PDB entry 2QLV | X-ray diffraction, 2.60 A resolution | chains A and B of the 3 polymer chains in the assembly

Chain A:
Name: Carbon catabolite derepressing protein kinase
Source organism: Saccharomyces cerevisiae
Notes: EC 2.7.11.1
UniProt: P06782 (SNF1_YEAST); numbering as in UniProt (aligned over 460-630)
Amino-acid sequence (171 residues; numbered 460 to 630; the number before each row is that of its first residue):
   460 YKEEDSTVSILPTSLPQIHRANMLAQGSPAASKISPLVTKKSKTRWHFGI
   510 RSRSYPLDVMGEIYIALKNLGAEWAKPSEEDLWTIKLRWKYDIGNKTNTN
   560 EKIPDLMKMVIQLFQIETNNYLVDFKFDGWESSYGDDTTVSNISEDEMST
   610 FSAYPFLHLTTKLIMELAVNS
Disordered / not traced: 499-502, 538-540, 550-563, 575-577, 592-605

Chain B:
Name: Protein SIP2
Source organism: Saccharomyces cerevisiae
UniProt: P34164 (SIP2_YEAST); numbering as in UniProt (aligned over 161-412)
Amino-acid sequence (252 residues; numbered 161 to 412; the number before each row is that of its first residue):
   161 SLMVPVEIRWQQGGSKVYVTGSFTKWRKMIGLIPDSDNNGSFHVKLRLLP
   211 GTHRFRFIVDNELRVSDFLPTATDQMGNFVNYIEVRQPEKNPTNEKIRSK
   261 EADSMRPPTSDRSSIALQIGKDPDDFGDGYTRFHEDLSPRPPLEYTTDIP
   311 AVFTDPSVMERYYYTLDRQQSNTDTSWLTPPQLPPQLENVILNKYYATQD
   361 QFNENNSGALPIPNHVVLNHLVTSSIKHNTLCVASIVRYKQKYVTQILYT
   411 PI
Disordered / not traced: 248-305, 329-339, 347-374

Interface between chain A and chain B:
Pairs across the interface - 63 pairs, chain A then chain B:
  R504(A) - S384(B)
  W505(A) - V382(B)  hydrophobic
  W505(A) - T383(B)
  W505(A) - I407(B)  hydrophobic
  H506(A) - V382(B)
  H506(A) - T383(B)  hydrogen bond (backbone-backbone)
  F507(A) - L378(B)  hydrophobic
  F507(A) - H380(B)
  F507(A) - L381(B)
  G508(A) - L381(B)  hydrogen bond (backbone-backbone)
  G508(A) - T383(B)  hydrogen bond (backbone-side chain)
  Y514(A) - Y323(B)
  L516(A) - V312(B)
  L516(A) - F313(B)  hydrophobic
  L516(A) - M319(B)  hydrophobic
  L516(A) - Y322(B)  hydrophobic
  L516(A) - Y323(B)  hydrophobic
  M519(A) - F313(B)  hydrophobic
  G520(A) - F313(B)
  Y523(A) - I309(B)  hydrophobic
  Y523(A) - P310(B)
  Y523(A) - F313(B)  hydrophobic
  I524(A) - I309(B)
  E532(A) - T306(B)
  W533(A) - T306(B)  hydrogen bond (backbone-backbone)
  W533(A) - T307(B)
  W533(A) - D308(B)  hydrogen bond (side chain-backbone)
  W533(A) - I309(B)  hydrophobic
  L541(A) - F313(B)
  W542(A) - Y322(B)
  W542(A) - P340(B)
  L572(A) - P341(B)
  F573(A) - P341(B)
  F573(A) - Q342(B)
  F573(A) - L343(B)  hydrophobic
  F573(A) - P344(B)
  Q574(A) - P340(B)
  Q574(A) - P341(B)  hydrogen bond (backbone-backbone)
  Q574(A) - L343(B)
  Y580(A) - P340(B)  hydrophobic
  D583(A) - H380(B)  salt bridge
  F584(A) - H380(B)
  F584(A) - L381(B)  hydrogen bond (backbone-backbone)
  K585(A) - H380(B)
  F586(A) - N379(B)
  S608(A) - N379(B)
  T609(A) - V397(B)
  T609(A) - R398(B)  hydrogen bond (side chain-backbone)
  A612(A) - V397(B)  hydrophobic
  A612(A) - Q406(B)
  Y613(A) - Q406(B)  hydrogen bond
  F615(A) - H380(B)
  F615(A) - S395(B)
  L616(A) - L381(B)  hydrophobic
  L616(A) - A394(B)
  L616(A) - S395(B)
  L616(A) - Q406(B)
  L616(A) - L408(B)  hydrophobic
  H617(A) - L408(B)
  T619(A) - L381(B)
  T620(A) - V393(B)
  T620(A) - T410(B)
  M624(A) - I412(B)
Other interface residues (no listed pair), chain A (40 interface residues in all): T503, I509, P515, D517, K527, L581, I623
Other interface residues (no listed pair), chain B (37 interface residues in all): K387, L391, Y399, T405, P411
From the paper, about this interface:
  - interface residues, chain A: R504(A), A531(A)
  - interface residues, chain B: H375(B)

Summary:
40 residues of chain A and 37 residues of chain B are in contact, with 9 hydrogen bonds and 1 salt bridge.
Polar pairs include D583(A)-H380(B), G508(A)-T383(B) and W533(A)-D308(B). The paper reports interface residues
R504(A), A531(A) and H375(B).
Chain A is Carbon catabolite derepressing protein kinase and chain B is Protein SIP2, both from Saccharomyces
cerevisiae; the structure, Crystal structure of the heterotrimer core of the S. cerevisiae AMPK homolog SNF1,
was determined by X-ray diffraction.
